Entry 8T08 (electron microscopy, 3.00 A resolution); this record covers chains A and H of the 34 polymer chains in the assembly.

[Chain A]
Protein: Proteasome subunit alpha type-1
Organism: Saccharomyces cerevisiae S288C
Notes: EC 3.4.25.1
UniProtKB: P21243 (PSA1_YEAST); residues 1-252 here = UniProt positions 1-252
Sequence (252 residues; numbered 1 to 252; the number before each row is that of its first residue):
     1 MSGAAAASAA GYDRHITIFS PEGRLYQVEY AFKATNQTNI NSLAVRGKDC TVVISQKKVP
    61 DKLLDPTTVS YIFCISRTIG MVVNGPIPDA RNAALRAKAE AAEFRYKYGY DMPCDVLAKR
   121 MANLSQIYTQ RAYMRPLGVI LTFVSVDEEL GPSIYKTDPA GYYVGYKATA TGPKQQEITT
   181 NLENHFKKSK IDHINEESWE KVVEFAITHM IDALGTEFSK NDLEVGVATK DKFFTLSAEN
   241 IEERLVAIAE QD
Not modelled in the structure: 1-10, 187-196, 252

[Chain H]
Protein: Proteasome maturation factor UMP1
Organism: Saccharomyces cerevisiae S288C
UniProtKB: P38293 (UMP1_YEAST); numbering as in UniProt (aligned over 1-148)
Sequence (148 residues; row label = number of the first residue in the row):
     1 MNIVPQDTFK SQVSTDQDKS VLSSAVPSLP DTLRQQEGGA VPLSTQLNDR HPLESTLKNW
    61 ETTQRQRQME QYRQIFGIAE PMKRTMEMEI VNRTDFNPLS TNGSIHRDIL LNKECSIDWE
   121 DVYPGTGLQA STMVGDDVHS KIEKQLGI
Not modelled in the structure: 1-20, 126-131

[How chain A and chain H interact]
Residue-residue contacts (34):
  Asn92(A) with Lys83(H), hydrogen bond
  Leu95(A) with Phe76(H), hydrophobic; Glu80(H)
  Arg96(A) with Glu80(H); Arg84(H); Glu87(H), salt bridge
  Ala99(A) with Tyr72(H); Arg84(H)
  Glu100(A) with Asn112(H)
  Glu103(A) with Gln68(H), hydrogen bond; Asn112(H), hydrogen bond
  Lys107(A) with Asn112(H), hydrogen bond (side chain-backbone)
  Tyr108(A) with Cys115(H), hydrogen bond; Ser116(H)
  Arg120(A) with Ile109(H), hydrogen bond (side chain-backbone); Asn112(H); Glu114(H), salt bridge
  Asn123(A) with Glu114(H), hydrogen bond
  Leu124(A) with Ile109(H), hydrophobic; Leu110(H), hydrophobic
  Gln126(A) with His106(H), hydrogen bond
  Ile127(A) with His106(H); Ile109(H), hydrophobic; Leu110(H), hydrophobic
  Tyr128(A) with Glu87(H), hydrogen bond
  Gln130(A) with His106(H), hydrogen bond
  Arg131(A) with Val91(H); Thr94(H), hydrogen bond; Asp95(H), salt bridge; Ser104(H), hydrogen bond; His106(H), hydrogen bond
  Tyr133(A) with Thr94(H)
  Met134(A) with Glu87(H); Ile90(H), hydrophobic
Other interface residues (no listed pair), chain A (20 interface residues in all): Lys98, Tyr106
Other interface residues (no listed pair), chain H (20 interface residues in all): Arg67

[Summary]
Chain A and chain H each contribute 20 residues to their interface, with 13 hydrogen bonds and 3 salt bridges.
Polar contacts include Arg96(A)-Glu87(H), Arg120(A)-Glu114(H) and Arg131(A)-Asp95(H).
Here chain A is Proteasome subunit alpha type-1 and chain H is Proteasome maturation factor UMP1, both from
Saccharomyces cerevisiae S288C. Entry 8T08 (Preholo-Proteasome from Pre1-1 Pre4-1 Double Mutant) was
determined by electron microscopy (same publication as 8T0M).
